3M1V - chains A and F of the 6 polymer chains in the assembly; structure by X-ray diffraction, 1.45 A resolution.

== Chain A ==
Name: Methyl-coenzyme M reductase I subunit alpha
Source organism: Methanothermobacter marburgensis
Notes: EC 2.8.4.1
UniProtKB: P11558 (MCRA_METTM); residues 2-550 here = UniProt positions 2-550
Chain sequence (549 residues; each row starts with the number of its first residue):
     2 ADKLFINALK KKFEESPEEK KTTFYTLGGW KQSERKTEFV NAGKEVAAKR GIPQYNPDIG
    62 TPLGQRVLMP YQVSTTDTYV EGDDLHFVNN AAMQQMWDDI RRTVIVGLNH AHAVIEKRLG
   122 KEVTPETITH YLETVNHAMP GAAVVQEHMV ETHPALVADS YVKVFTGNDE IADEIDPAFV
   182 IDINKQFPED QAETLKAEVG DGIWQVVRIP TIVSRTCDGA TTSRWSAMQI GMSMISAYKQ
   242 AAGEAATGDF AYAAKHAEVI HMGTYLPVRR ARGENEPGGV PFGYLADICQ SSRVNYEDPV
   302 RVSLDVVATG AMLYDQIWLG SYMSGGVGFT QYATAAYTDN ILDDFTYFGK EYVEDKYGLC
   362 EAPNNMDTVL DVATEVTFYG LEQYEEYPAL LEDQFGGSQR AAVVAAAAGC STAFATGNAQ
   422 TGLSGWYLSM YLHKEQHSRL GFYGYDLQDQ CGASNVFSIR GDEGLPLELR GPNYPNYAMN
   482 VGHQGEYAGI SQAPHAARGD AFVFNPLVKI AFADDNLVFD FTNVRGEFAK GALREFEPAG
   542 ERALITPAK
Unresolved in the structure: 550
Modified positions: His257 (n1-methylated histidine; MHS); Arg271 (5-methyl-arginine; AGM); Gln400 (2-methyl-glutamine; MGN); Gly445 (thioglycin; GL3); Cys452 (s-methylcysteine; SMC)
Swiss-Prot annotation at these positions:
  - binding site (coenzyme F430): Gln147
  - binding site (coenzyme B): Arg225, Lys256, His257, Arg270
  - binding site (coenzyme M): Tyr333, Tyr444
  - modified residue: His257 (Pros-methylhistidine), Arg271 (5-methylarginine), Gly445 (1-thioglycine), Asp450 (Z: -2,3-didehydroaspartate), Cys452 (S-methylcysteine)
Metal / ion sites: factor 430 Ni: Gln147 (together with 1-thioethanesulfonic acid)
Small-molecule neighbours:
  - 1-thioethanesulfonic acid (COM): Tyr333, Phe443, Tyr444, Gly445
  - factor 430 (F43), molecule 1: Ala143, Ala144, Val145, Val146, Gln147, Met150, Val151, Met229, Gln230, Met233, Ile236, Ala243, Gly244
  - factor 430 (F43), molecule 2: Gly326, Gly327, Val328, Gly329, Phe330, Thr331, Gln332, Tyr333, Phe396, Gly397, Gly398, Gln400, Gly442, Phe443
  - Coenzyme B (TP7), molecule 1: Arg225, Lys256, His257
  - Coenzyme B (TP7), molecule 2: Arg270, Leu320, Met324, Ser325, Phe330, Phe443, Ala479, Met480, Asn481, Val482
  - Zn2+ (ZN): Arg102, Ser215, Arg216, Cys218

== Chain F ==
Name: Methyl-coenzyme M reductase I subunit gamma
Source organism: Methanothermobacter marburgensis
Notes: EC 2.8.4.1
UniProtKB: P11562 (MCRG_METTM); residue numbers follow UniProt; this construct covers 2-249
Chain sequence (248 residues; row label = number of the first residue in the row):
     2 AQYYPGTTKV AQNRRNFCNP EYELEKLREI SDEDVVKILG HRAPGEEYPS VHPPLEEMDE
    62 PEDAIREMVE PIDGAKAGDR VRYIQFTDSM YFAPAQPYVR SRAYLCRYRG ADAGTLSGRQ
   122 IIETRERDLE KISKELLETE FFDPARSGVR GKSVHGHSLR LDEDGMMFDM LRRQIYNKDT
   182 GRVEMVKNQI GDELDEPVDL GEPLDEETLM EKTTIYRVDG EAYRDDVEAV EIMQRIHVLR
   242 SQGGFNLE
Unresolved in the structure: 248-249
Swiss-Prot annotation at these positions:
  - binding site (coenzyme M): Arg120
Metal / ion sites: Mg2+ near Glu30 (its only coordinating residue here)
Small-molecule neighbours: factor 430 (F43): Leu117, Ser118, Gly119, Arg120, Lys153, Ser154, Val155, His156, Gly157, His158

== How chain A and chain F interact ==
Residue-residue contacts - 23 pairs, chain A then chain F:
  Lys118(A) - Val52(F)
  Arg119(A) - Arg81(F)
  Leu120(A) - Arg81(F)  hydrogen bond (backbone-side chain)
  Leu120(A) - Arg83(F)
  Lys122(A) - Arg83(F)
  Val146(A) - Ser154(F)  hydrogen bond (backbone-side chain)
  Val146(A) - Met171(F)
  Gln147(A) - Met171(F)
  Glu148(A) - His156(F)
  Glu148(A) - Phe169(F)
  Glu148(A) - Met171(F)
  Lys240(A) - Asp193(F)  salt bridge
  Gln241(A) - Ile191(F)
  Ala242(A) - Tyr84(F)  hydrophobic
  Ala242(A) - Gly152(F)
  Ala242(A) - Ile191(F)  hydrophobic
  Ala243(A) - Arg120(F)  hydrogen bond (backbone-side chain)
  Ala243(A) - Gly152(F)  hydrogen bond (backbone-backbone)
  Ala243(A) - Lys153(F)
  Gly244(A) - Arg120(F)  hydrogen bond (backbone-side chain)
  Glu245(A) - Arg83(F)  salt bridge
  Glu245(A) - Glu124(F)
  Ala246(A) - Glu124(F)  hydrogen bond (backbone-side chain)
Other interface residues (no listed pair), chain A (15 interface residues in all): Gly121
Other interface residues (no listed pair), chain F (16 interface residues in all): Ser51, Ile122

== Summary ==
15 residues of chain A face 16 of chain F across their interface; the contacts include 6 hydrogen bonds and 2
salt bridges. Polar pairs include Lys240(A)-Asp193(F), Glu245(A)-Arg83(F) and Leu120(A)-Arg81(F). One factor
430 molecule is bound between chain A and chain F.
Chain A is Methyl-coenzyme M reductase I subunit alpha and chain F is Methyl-coenzyme M reductase I subunit
gamma, both from Methanothermobacter marburgensis; the structure, Structural Insight into Methyl-Coenzyme M
Reductase Chemistry using Coenzyme B Analogues, was determined by X-ray diffraction together with 3M2R, 3M2U,
3M2V, 3M30 and 3M32 from the same study.
